7H27 - chains A and B; structure by X-ray diffraction, 1.35 A resolution.

[Chain A]
Name: Serine protease subunit NS2B
Source organism: Zika virus
Reference sequence: Q32ZE1 (POLG_ZIKV); residues 46-89 here correspond to UniProt positions 1414-1457 (UniProt number = residue number + 1368)
Amino-acid sequence (46 residues; each row starts with the number of its first residue):
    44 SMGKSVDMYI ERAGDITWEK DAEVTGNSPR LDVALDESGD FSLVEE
Disordered / not traced: 44-49, 89
Sequence notes: expression tag (44-45)

[Chain B]
Name: Serine protease NS3
Source organism: Zika virus
Notes: EC 3.4.21.91, 3.6.1.15, 3.6.4.13
Reference sequence: Q32ZE1 (POLG_ZIKV); residues 11-177 here correspond to UniProt positions 1509-1675 (UniProt number = residue number + 1498)
Amino-acid sequence (168 residues; numbered 10 to 177; the number before each row is that of its first residue):
    10 MKEVKKGETT DGVYRVMTRR LLGSTQVGVG VMQEGVFHTM WHVTKGAALR SGEGRLDPYW
    70 GDVKQDLVSY CGPWKLDAAW DGLSEVQLLA VPPGERAKNI QTLPGIFKTK DGDIGAVALD
   130 YPAGTSGSPI LDKCGRVIGL YGNGVVIKNG SYVSAITQGK REEETPVE
Disordered / not traced: 10-15, 172-177
Sequence notes: initiating methionine (10); conflict K107 (Arg1605 in Q32ZE1)
Ligand contacts: A1AJ1 (N-[(1H-imidazol-2-yl)methyl]acetamide): Y130, P131, A132, S135, Y150, G151, N152, G153, Y161
Curated features (UniProtKB/Swiss-Prot):
  - active site (Charge relay system): H51, D75, S135

[Chain A / chain B interface]
Contacting residue pairs - 97 pairs, chain A then chain B:
  D50(A) with R59(B), salt bridge
  M51(A) with M26(B); V36(B), hydrophobic; V52(B); T53(B); L58(B); R59(B), hydrogen bond (backbone-backbone)
  Y52(A) with R24(B); V25(B); M26(B), hydrogen bond (backbone-backbone); R28(B), hydrogen bond; S33(B); R59(B)
  I53(A) with Y23(B), hydrophobic; R24(B); M41(B), hydrophobic; F46(B), hydrophobic; R59(B), hydrogen bond (backbone-backbone); S60(B); L65(B), hydrophobic
  E54(A) with Y23(B); R24(B), hydrogen bond (backbone-backbone)
  R55(A) with E17(B); D20(B), hydrogen bond (side chain-backbone); G21(B); V22(B); Y23(B)
  A56(A) with V22(B), hydrogen bond (backbone-backbone); Y23(B); V100(B), hydrophobic; A106(B)
  G57(A) with G21(B); V22(B), hydrogen bond (backbone-backbone)
  D58(A) with L98(B)
  I59(A) with G21(B); V22(B); V40(B), hydrophobic; L98(B), hydrophobic; L140(B), hydrophobic; G144(B); V146(B), hydrophobic
  T60(A) with N108(B), hydrogen bond (backbone-side chain); L140(B)
  W61(A) with E94(B); V95(B); Q96(B); Q110(B); L140(B); D141(B); K142(B)
  E62(A) with Q96(B), hydrogen bond (backbone-side chain); N108(B)
  A65(A) with Q96(B); N108(B)
  E66(A) with I109(B); Q110(B), hydrogen bond (backbone-backbone)
  V67(A) with E94(B); Q110(B)
  T68(A) with I109(B); Q110(B), hydrogen bond (backbone-backbone); T111(B), hydrogen bond (backbone-side chain); L128(B)
  G69(A) with T111(B); A127(B)
  N70(A) with L112(B); A127(B)
  S71(A) with L112(B), hydrogen bond (side chain-backbone); P113(B); G114(B)
  P72(A) with G114(B); I115(B), hydrogen bond (backbone-backbone); A127(B); V162(B), hydrophobic
  R73(A) with I115(B)
  L74(A) with I115(B), hydrogen bond (backbone-backbone); F116(B); K117(B), hydrogen bond (backbone-backbone); I156(B), hydrophobic
  D75(A) with K117(B)
  V76(A) with F116(B), hydrophobic; K117(B), hydrogen bond (backbone-backbone); T118(B)
  L78(A) with K73(B)
  D79(A) with K73(B)
  E80(A) with K73(B)
  S81(A) with V72(B)
  G82(A) with V72(B); K73(B); N152(B), hydrogen bond (backbone-side chain)
  F84(A) with F116(B), hydrophobic; N152(B); G153(B); V154(B); A164(B), hydrophobic
  L86(A) with V154(B), hydrophobic; V155(B); I156(B), hydrophobic
Interface residues without a listed pair, chain A (34 interface residues in all): S85, E88
Interface residues without a listed pair, chain B (59 interface residues in all): T19, T27, A57, I123, P138, K157

[Overview]
The interface between chain A and chain B involves 34 residues on one side and 59 on the other, with 19
hydrogen bonds and 1 salt bridge. Polar contacts include D50(A)-R59(B), Y52(A)-R28(B) and R55(A)-D20(B). Chain
B binds compound A1AJ1.
Chain A is Serine protease subunit NS2B and chain B is Serine protease NS3, both from Zika virus; the
structure, PanDDA analysis group deposition -- Crystal Structure of ZIKV NS2B-NS3 protease in complex with
Z1203191681, was determined by X-ray diffraction.
